Entry 6X2E (X-ray diffraction, 1.80 A resolution); this record covers chains A and C of the 4 polymer chains in the assembly.

[Chain A (and C)]
Name: Glyceraldehyde-3-phosphate dehydrogenase
Organism: Chlamydia trachomatis (strain D/UW-3/Cx)
Notes: EC 1.2.1.12; chain C of this document is another copy of the same molecule, construct and numbering; everything in this record applies to it too
Reference sequence: P0CE13 (G3P_CHLTR); residues 1-334 here = UniProt positions 1-334
Sequence (334 residues; numbered 1 to 334; the number before each row is that of its first residue):
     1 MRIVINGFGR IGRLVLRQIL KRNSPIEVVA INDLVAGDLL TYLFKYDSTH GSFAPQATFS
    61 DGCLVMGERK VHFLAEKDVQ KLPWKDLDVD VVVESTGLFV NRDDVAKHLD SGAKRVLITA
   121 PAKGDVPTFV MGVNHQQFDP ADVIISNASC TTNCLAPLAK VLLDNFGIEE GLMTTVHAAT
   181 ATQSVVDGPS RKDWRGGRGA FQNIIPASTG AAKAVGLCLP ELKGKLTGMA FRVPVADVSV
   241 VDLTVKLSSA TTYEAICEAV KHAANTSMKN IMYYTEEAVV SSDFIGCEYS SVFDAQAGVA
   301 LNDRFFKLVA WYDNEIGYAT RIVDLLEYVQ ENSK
Disordered / not traced: 77, 334 (chain C: 334)
Modified / non-standard residues: Cys-63 (S-nitroso-cysteine; SNC); Cys-287 (s,S-(2-hydroxyethyl)thiocysteine; CME)
UniProt features mapped onto this chain:
  - active site: Cys-150 (Nucleophile)
  - binding site (NAD(+)): Arg-10, Ile-11, Asp-33, Lys-77, Thr-119, Asn-314
  - binding site (D-glyceraldehyde 3-phosphate): Ser-149 to Thr-151, Thr-180, Thr-209, Gly-210, Arg-232
  - site: His-177 (Activates thiol group during catalysis)
Small-molecule neighbours: NAD (nicotinamide-adenine-dinucleotide): Asn-6, Gly-7, Phe-8, Gly-9, Arg-10, Ile-11, Asn-32, Asp-33, Leu-34, Glu-76, Ser-95, Thr-96, Gly-97, Leu-98, Phe-99, Thr-119, Ala-120, Cys-150, His-177, Thr-180, Ala-181, Asn-314, Glu-315, Tyr-318
From the paper describing this entry:
  - post-translational modification sites: Cys-63, Cys-287

[Chain A / chain C interface]
Pairs across the interface - 69 pairs, chain A then chain C:
  Arg-10(A) / Val-186(C)
  Arg-10(A) / Asp-187(C)
  Arg-13(A) / Asp-187(C)  hydrogen bond (side chain-backbone)
  Leu-34(A) / Arg-191(C)  hydrogen bond (backbone-side chain)
  Val-35(A) / Pro-189(C)  hydrophobic
  Val-35(A) / Arg-191(C)
  Asp-38(A) / Trp-194(C)
  Leu-39(A) / Pro-189(C)  hydrophobic
  Leu-39(A) / Ser-190(C)
  Leu-39(A) / Trp-194(C)  hydrophobic
  Tyr-42(A) / Trp-194(C)  hydrophobic
  Tyr-42(A) / Arg-195(C)
  Tyr-42(A) / Arg-198(C)  hydrogen bond
  Leu-43(A) / Gly-188(C)
  Leu-43(A) / Pro-189(C)
  Tyr-46(A) / Asp-187(C)
  Tyr-46(A) / Arg-198(C)
  Asp-47(A) / Asp-187(C)
  Asp-47(A) / Arg-198(C)
  Ser-48(A) / Asp-187(C)  hydrogen bond
  Ser-48(A) / Arg-198(C)  hydrogen bond
  Ser-48(A) / Gly-199(C)
  Ser-48(A) / Gln-202(C)
  Ser-48(A) / Asn-203(C)  hydrogen bond
  Thr-49(A) / Gln-202(C)  hydrogen bond
  Ala-179(A) / Val-185(C)  hydrophobic
  Ala-179(A) / Val-186(C)
  Ala-181(A) / Val-186(C)  hydrophobic
  Gln-183(A) / Val-185(C)
  Ser-184(A) / Val-185(C)
  Val-185(A) / Ala-179(C)  hydrophobic
  Val-185(A) / Thr-180(C)
  Val-185(A) / Gln-183(C)
  Val-185(A) / Ser-184(C)
  Val-185(A) / Val-185(C)
  Val-185(A) / Ala-200(C)  hydrophobic
  Val-185(A) / Phe-201(C)  hydrophobic
  Val-186(A) / Arg-10(C)
  Val-186(A) / Ala-179(C)
  Val-186(A) / Ala-181(C)  hydrophobic
  Asp-187(A) / Arg-10(C)
  Asp-187(A) / Arg-13(C)  hydrogen bond (backbone-side chain)
  Asp-187(A) / Tyr-46(C)
  Asp-187(A) / Asp-47(C)
  Asp-187(A) / Ser-48(C)  hydrogen bond
  Gly-188(A) / Leu-43(C)
  Pro-189(A) / Val-35(C)  hydrophobic
  Pro-189(A) / Leu-39(C)  hydrophobic
  Pro-189(A) / Leu-43(C)
  Ser-190(A) / Leu-39(C)
  Arg-191(A) / Val-35(C)
  Arg-191(A) / Leu-39(C)
  Trp-194(A) / Asp-38(C)
  Trp-194(A) / Leu-39(C)  hydrophobic
  Trp-194(A) / Tyr-42(C)  hydrophobic
  Arg-198(A) / Tyr-42(C)  hydrogen bond
  Arg-198(A) / Tyr-46(C)
  Arg-198(A) / Asp-47(C)
  Arg-198(A) / Ser-48(C)  hydrogen bond
  Gly-199(A) / Ser-48(C)
  Ala-200(A) / Val-185(C)  hydrophobic
  Phe-201(A) / Val-185(C)  hydrophobic
  Phe-201(A) / Phe-201(C)  hydrophobic
  Gln-202(A) / Ser-48(C)
  Gln-202(A) / Thr-49(C)  hydrogen bond
  Gln-202(A) / Ala-236(C)
  Asn-203(A) / Ser-48(C)  hydrogen bond
  Ala-236(A) / Val-186(C)
  Ala-236(A) / Gln-202(C)
Interface residues without a listed pair, chain A (33 interface residues in all): Thr-180, Arg-195
Interface residues without a listed pair, chain C (33 interface residues in all): Asp-33

[Overview]
Chain A and chain C each contribute 33 residues to their interface, with 13 hydrogen bonds. Among the polar
pairs are Arg-13(A)/Asp-187(C), Leu-34(A)/Arg-191(C) and Tyr-42(A)/Arg-198(C). Bound to chain A: NAD. UniProt
lists active-site residue Cys-150(A), 6 NAD+-binding residues and 7 D-glyceraldehyde 3-phosphate-binding
residues on chain A. From the paper: modification sites Cys-63(A) and Cys-287(A).
Chain A and chain C are both Glyceraldehyde-3-phosphate dehydrogenase (Chlamydia trachomatis (strain
D/UW-3/Cx)); the structure, Crystal Structure of Chlamydia trachomatis mixed (apo/holo) Glyceraldehyde
3-phosphate dehydrogenase, was determined by X-ray diffraction (same publication as 6WYC).
